Entry 9CX4 (X-ray diffraction, 2.78 A resolution); this record covers chain A.

Chain A:
Name: Outer membrane protein assembly factor BamA
From: Acinetobacter baumannii
Reference sequence: A0A6F8TEF0 (A0A6F8TEF0_ACIBA); residues 28-355 here correspond to UniProt positions 21-348 (UniProt number = residue number - 7)
Amino-acid sequence (328 residues; each row starts with the number of its first residue):
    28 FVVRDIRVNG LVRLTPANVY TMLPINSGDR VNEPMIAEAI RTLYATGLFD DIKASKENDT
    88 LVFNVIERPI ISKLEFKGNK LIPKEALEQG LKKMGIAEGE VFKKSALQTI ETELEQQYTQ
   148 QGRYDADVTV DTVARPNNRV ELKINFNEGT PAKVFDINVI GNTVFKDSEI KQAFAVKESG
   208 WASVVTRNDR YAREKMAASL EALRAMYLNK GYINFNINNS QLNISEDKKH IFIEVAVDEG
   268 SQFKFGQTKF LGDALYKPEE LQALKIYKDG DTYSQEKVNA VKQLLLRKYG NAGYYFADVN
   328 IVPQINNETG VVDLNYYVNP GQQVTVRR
Modified positions: Mse-49, Mse-62, Mse-121, Mse-223, Mse-233 (selenomethionine; parent Met)

Summary:
Chain A is Outer membrane protein assembly factor BamA (Acinetobacter baumannii); the structure, Acinetobacter
baumannii BamA POTRAs 1-4, space group P1, was determined by X-ray diffraction together with 9CX5 from the
same study.
